4QLT - chains H and Z of the 28 polymer chains in the assembly; structure by X-ray diffraction, 2.80 A resolution.

[Chain H]
Molecule: Proteasome subunit beta type-2
Organism: Saccharomyces cerevisiae
Notes: EC 3.4.25.1
UniProtKB: P25043 (PSB2_YEAST); residues 1-232 here correspond to UniProt positions 30-261 (UniProt number = residue number + 29)
Chain sequence (232 residues; numbered 1 to 232; the number before each row is that of its first residue):
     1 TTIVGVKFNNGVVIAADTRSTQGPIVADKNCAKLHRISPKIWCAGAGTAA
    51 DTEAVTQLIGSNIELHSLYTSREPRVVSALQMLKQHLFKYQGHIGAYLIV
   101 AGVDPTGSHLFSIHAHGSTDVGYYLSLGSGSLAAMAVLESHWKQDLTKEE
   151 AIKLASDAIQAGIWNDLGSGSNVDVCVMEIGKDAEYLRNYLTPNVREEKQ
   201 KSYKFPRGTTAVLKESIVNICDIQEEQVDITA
Unresolved in the structure: 223-232
Metal / ion sites: Mg2+ near Gln91 (its only coordinating residue here)
Swiss-Prot annotation at these positions:
  - active site: Thr1 (Nucleophile)

[Chain Z]
Molecule: Proteasome subunit beta type-6
Organism: Saccharomyces cerevisiae
Notes: EC 3.4.25.1
UniProtKB: P23724 (PSB6_YEAST); residues 1-222 here correspond to UniProt positions 20-241 (UniProt number = residue number + 19)
Chain sequence (222 residues; numbered 1 to 222; the number before each row is that of its first residue):
     1 QFNPYGDNGGTILGIAGEDFAVLAGDTRNITDYSINSRYEPKVFDCGDNI
    51 VMSANGFAADGDALVKRFKNSVKWYHFDHNDKKLSINSAARNIQHLLYGK
   101 RFFPYYVHTIIAGLDEDGKGAVYSFDPVGSYEREQCRAGGAAASLIMPFL
   151 DNQVNFKNQYEPGTNGKVKKPLKYLSVEEVIKLVRDSFTSATERHIQVGD
   201 GLEILIVTKDGVRKEFYELKRD
Metal / ion sites: Mg2+: Thr192, His195, Val198
Small-molecule neighbours: 39V (N-[(3-methyl-1H-inden-2-yl)carbonyl]-D-alanyl-N-[(2S,4R)-5-hydroxy-4-methyl-3-oxo-1-phenylpentan-2-yl]-L-tryptophanamide): Pro104, Tyr106, Asp126, Pro127, Val128

[How chain H and chain Z interact]
Contacting residue pairs (60; chain H residue first):
  Arg19(H) - Ile196(Z)
  Arg19(H) - Asp222(Z)  salt bridge
  Pro24(H) - Arg194(Z)
  Pro24(H) - His195(Z)
  Pro24(H) - Ile196(Z)  hydrogen bond (backbone-backbone)
  Ile25(H) - Leu145(Z)  hydrophobic
  Ile25(H) - Arg194(Z)
  Ile25(H) - His195(Z)
  Val26(H) - Glu193(Z)
  Val26(H) - Arg194(Z)  hydrogen bond (backbone-backbone)
  Val26(H) - Ile196(Z)  hydrophobic
  Ala27(H) - Arg194(Z)  hydrogen bond (backbone-side chain)
  Lys29(H) - Glu193(Z)  salt bridge
  Lys29(H) - Arg194(Z)
  Ile163(H) - Asp222(Z)
  Trp164(H) - Ile35(Z)
  Trp164(H) - Arg38(Z)  hydrogen bond (backbone-side chain)
  Trp164(H) - Arg221(Z)
  Trp164(H) - Asp222(Z)
  Asn165(H) - Tyr33(Z)
  Asn165(H) - Arg38(Z)
  Asp166(H) - Tyr33(Z)
  Asp166(H) - Asp222(Z)
  Leu167(H) - Ile30(Z)  hydrophobic
  Leu167(H) - Asp32(Z)
  Leu167(H) - Tyr33(Z)  hydrogen bond (backbone-backbone)
  Leu167(H) - Ile35(Z)  hydrophobic
  Leu167(H) - Ile196(Z)
  Gly168(H) - Tyr33(Z)
  Ser169(H) - Asp222(Z)
  Gly170(H) - Asp222(Z)
  Ser171(H) - Asp222(Z)  hydrogen bond (backbone-side chain)
  Asn194(H) - Lys220(Z)  hydrogen bond (backbone-side chain)
  Asn194(H) - Asp222(Z)
  Val195(H) - Lys220(Z)
  Arg196(H) - Thr189(Z)
  Arg196(H) - Ser190(Z)  hydrogen bond
  Arg196(H) - Glu193(Z)
  Glu197(H) - Arg185(Z)  salt bridge
  Glu197(H) - Thr189(Z)
  Lys199(H) - Asp186(Z)
  Gln200(H) - Lys182(Z)
  Gln200(H) - Arg185(Z)  hydrogen bond
  Gln200(H) - Asp186(Z)  hydrogen bond (backbone-side chain)
  Lys201(H) - Glu179(Z)
  Lys201(H) - Asp186(Z)  hydrogen bond (backbone-side chain)
  Tyr203(H) - Phe149(Z)  hydrophobic
  Tyr203(H) - Gln153(Z)
  Tyr203(H) - Leu183(Z)
  Tyr203(H) - Asp186(Z)  hydrogen bond
  Phe205(H) - Asn152(Z)
  Phe205(H) - Gln153(Z)
  Phe205(H) - Gln159(Z)
  Pro206(H) - Pro162(Z)  hydrophobic
  Arg207(H) - Pro162(Z)
  Gly208(H) - Pro162(Z)
  Thr209(H) - Gln159(Z)
  Thr209(H) - Tyr160(Z)  hydrogen bond (backbone-backbone)
  Ala211(H) - Tyr160(Z)  hydrophobic
  Ala211(H) - Gly166(Z)
Other interface residues (no listed pair), chain H (32 interface residues in all): Thr21, Gly23, Asp28
Other interface residues (no listed pair), chain Z (34 interface residues in all): Arg28, Ser34, Asn158, Glu161, Gly163, Gln197, Glu218

[Overview]
32 residues of chain H and 34 residues of chain Z are in contact; the contacts include 13 hydrogen bonds and 3
salt bridges. Among the polar pairs are Arg19(H)-Asp222(Z), Lys29(H)-Glu193(Z) and Glu197(H)-Arg185(Z).
Ligands of chain Z: compound 39V.
Here chain H is Proteasome subunit beta type-2 and chain Z is Proteasome subunit beta type-6, both from
Saccharomyces cerevisiae. Entry 4QLT (yCP in complex with tripeptidic epoxyketone inhibitor 2 (PR924)) was
determined by X-ray diffraction together with 4QLQ, 4QLS, 4QLU and 4QLV from the same study.
